8X95 - chains C and D of the 4 polymer chains in the assembly; structure by electron microscopy, 3.52 A resolution.

== Chain C ==
Name: Capsid protein VP3
From: Enterovirus A71
Notes: EC 3.4.22.29, 3.6.1.15, 3.4.22.28, 2.7.7.48
UniProt: A0A075QAW4 (A0A075QAW4_HE71); residues 1-242 here correspond to UniProt positions 324-565 (UniProt number = residue number + 323)
Sequence (242 residues; each row starts with the number of its first residue):
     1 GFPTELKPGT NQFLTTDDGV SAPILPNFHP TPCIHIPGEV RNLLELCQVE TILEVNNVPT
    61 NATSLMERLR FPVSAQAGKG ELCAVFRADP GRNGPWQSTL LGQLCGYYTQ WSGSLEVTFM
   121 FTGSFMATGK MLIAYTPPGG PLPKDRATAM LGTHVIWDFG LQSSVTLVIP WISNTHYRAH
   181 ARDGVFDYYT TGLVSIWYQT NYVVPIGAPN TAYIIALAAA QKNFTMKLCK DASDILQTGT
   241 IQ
Unresolved in the structure: 242

== Chain D ==
Name: Capsid protein VP4
From: Enterovirus A71
UniProt: A0A075QAW4 (A0A075QAW4_HE71); numbering as in UniProt (aligned over 1-69)
Sequence (69 residues; row label = number of the first residue in the row):
     1 MGSQVSTQRS GSHENSNSAT EGSTINYTTI NYYKDSYAAT AGKQSLKQDP DKFANPVKDI
    61 FTEMAAPLK
Unresolved in the structure: 1-28, 59-69

== Interface between chain C and chain D ==
Pairs across the interface (23):
  Val-20(C) / Ile-30(D)
  Val-20(C) / Tyr-32(D)  hydrophobic
  Val-20(C) / Tyr-33(D)  hydrophobic
  Val-20(C) / Ala-38(D)
  Val-20(C) / Thr-40(D)
  Ser-21(C) / Tyr-33(D)
  Ser-21(C) / Ala-38(D)
  Ala-22(C) / Tyr-33(D)
  Pro-23(C) / Tyr-33(D)
  Pro-23(C) / Asp-35(D)
  Pro-23(C) / Tyr-37(D)
  Pro-23(C) / Ala-38(D)
  Ile-24(C) / Tyr-37(D)
  Leu-25(C) / Asp-35(D)
  Leu-25(C) / Tyr-37(D)  hydrogen bond (backbone-side chain)
  Pro-26(C) / Asp-35(D)
  Asn-27(C) / Asp-35(D)
  Val-40(C) / Phe-53(D)  hydrophobic
  Arg-41(C) / Lys-47(D)
  Asn-42(C) / Gln-48(D)
  Gln-48(C) / Pro-50(D)
  Gln-48(C) / Ala-54(D)
  Val-49(C) / Phe-53(D)  hydrophobic
Other interface residues (no listed pair), chain C (18 interface residues in all): Gly-19, Gly-38, Glu-39, Leu-44, Glu-45
Other interface residues (no listed pair), chain D (14 interface residues in all): Ala-39, Lys-52

== Summary ==
The interface between chain C and chain D involves 18 residues on one side and 14 on the other, with 1
hydrogen bond. The hydrogen-bonded pair is Leu-25(C)/Tyr-37(D).
Here chain C is Capsid protein VP3 and chain D is Capsid protein VP4, both from Enterovirus A71. Entry 8X95
(Cryo-EM structure of enterovirus A71 mature virion in complex with Fab h1A6.2) was determined by electron
microscopy together with 8X96, 8X97, 8X98, 8X99, 8X9A, 8X9B, 8YTB and 8YTJ from the same study.
